Entry 6KGC (X-ray diffraction, 1.60 A resolution); this record covers chains A and B.

== Chain A ==
Name: Probably cellulosomal scaffolding protein, secreted cellulose-binding and cohesin domain
Source organism: Clostridium acetobutylicum ATCC 824
UniProt: Q977Y4 (Q977Y4_CLOAB); residues 1-149 here correspond to UniProt positions 611-759 (UniProt number = residue number + 610)
Chain sequence (150 residues; numbered 0 to 149; the number before each row is that of its first residue; numbering starts at 0):
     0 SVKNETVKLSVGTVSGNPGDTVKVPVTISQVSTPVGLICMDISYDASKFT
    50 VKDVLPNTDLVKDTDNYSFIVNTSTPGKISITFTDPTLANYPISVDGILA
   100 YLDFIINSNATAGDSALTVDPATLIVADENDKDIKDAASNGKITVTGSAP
Unresolved in the structure: 0-3, 148-149
Differences from the reference sequence: expression tag (0)
From the paper describing this entry:
  - contacts within the chain: D84-E128 (hydrogen bond)
  - mutagenesis - E128Q, E128Q/D130N, D130N: decreased binding to And cellulose-binding endoglucanase family 9 CelL ortholog dockerin domain (chain B)

== Chain B ==
Name: And cellulose-binding endoglucanase family 9 CelL ortholog dockerin domain
Source organism: Clostridium acetobutylicum ATCC 824
UniProt: Q97KK2 (Q97KK2_CLOAB); residues 1-61 here correspond to UniProt positions 477-537 (UniProt number = residue number + 476)
Chain sequence (62 residues; each row starts with the number of its first residue; numbering starts at 0):
     0 SNTILGDLNDDGVVNGRDIVMMRQYLAGKTVSGIDKNALDINGDGAVNGD
    50 DLMELIKKVSNN
Unresolved in the structure: 0-2
Differences from the reference sequence: expression tag (0); engineered mutation D49 (Arg525 in Q97KK2)
Bound ions: Ca2+ site 1: D6, N8, D10, V12, D17; Ca2+ site 2: D39, N41, D43, A45, D50
From the paper describing this entry:
  - specificity-determining residues: R16, Q23
  - mutagenesis - V19M/R49D (12-fold): increased binding to low pH
  - mutagenesis - V19M/R49D: unchanged binding to high pH
  - mutagenesis - R22I/R49D: decreased binding to high pH

== Interface between chain A and chain B ==
Residue-residue contacts (28):
  L36(A) with G15(B); R16(B)
  C38(A) with G15(B)
  N65(A) with R22(B), hydrogen bond (backbone-side chain)
  Y66(A) with R22(B), hydrogen bond (backbone-side chain); M52(B), hydrophobic; I55(B), hydrophobic
  I69(A) with I18(B), hydrophobic; I55(B), hydrophobic; S59(B)
  V70(A) with S59(B), hydrogen bond (backbone-side chain)
  N71(A) with V58(B), hydrogen bond (side chain-backbone); S59(B); N60(B); N61(B), hydrogen bond (side chain-backbone)
  S73(A) with N60(B), hydrogen bond (side chain-backbone); N61(B), hydrogen bond (side chain-backbone)
  T81(A) with G15(B); V58(B)
  T83(A) with R22(B), hydrogen bond
  P85(A) with R22(B)
  L87(A) with R22(B); Q23(B)
  I124(A) with N14(B); R16(B)
  D130(A) with V19(B); Q23(B), hydrogen bond
  D132(A) with R16(B), salt bridge
Interface residues without a listed pair, chain A (16 interface residues in all): D84
Interface residues without a listed pair, chain B (14 interface residues in all): A26
From the paper, about this interface:
  - residue pairs: D130(A)-Q23(B) (hydrogen bond), V19(B)-L36(A) (hydrophobic contact), V19(B)-L87(A) (hydrophobic contact), R22(B)-Y66(A) (hydrogen bond), R22(B)-T83(A) (hydrogen bond)
  - interface residues, chain B: I18(B), I55(B)

== Overview ==
16 residues of chain A face 14 of chain B across their interface; the contacts include 9 hydrogen bonds and 1
salt bridge. Polar contacts include D132(A)-R16(B), N65(A)-R22(B) and Y66(A)-R22(B). The paper describes
hydrogen bonds between D130(A) and Q23(B), R22(B) and Y66(A) and R22(B) and T83(A); hydrophobic contacts
between V19(B) and L36(A) and V19(B) and L87(A). The paper reports that E128Q, E128Q/D130N and D130N of chain
A reduce binding to And cellulose-binding endoglucanase family 9 CelL ortholog dockerin domain (chain B);
interface residues I18(B) and I55(B); 5 substitutions were tested in all.
Chain A is Probably cellulosomal scaffolding protein, secreted cellulose-binding and cohesin domain and chain
B is And cellulose-binding endoglucanase family 9 CelL ortholog dockerin domain, both from Clostridium
acetobutylicum ATCC 824; the structure, Crystal structure of CaDoc0917(R49D)-CaCohA2 complex at pH 5.4, was
determined by X-ray diffraction (same publication as 6KGD, 6KGE and 6KGF).
